PDB entry 9GUS | electron microscopy, 3.50 A resolution | chains A and M of the 24 polymer chains in the assembly

[Chain A]
Molecule: 16S ribosomal RNA
Organism: Escherichia coli K-12
Sequence (1541 nucleotides; row label = number of the first residue in the row):
     1 AAAUUGAAGA GUUUGAUCAU GGCUCAGAUU GAACGCUGGC GGCAGGCCUA ACACAUGCAA
    61 GUCGAACGGU AACAGGAAGA AGCUUGCUUC UUUGCUGACG AGUGGCGGAC GGGUGAGUAA
   121 UGUCUGGGAA ACUGCCUGAU GGAGGGGGAU AACUACUGGA AACGGUAGCU AAUACCGCAU
   181 AACGUCGCAA GACCAAAGAG GGGUACCUUC GGGCCUCUUG CCAUCGGAUG UGCCCAGAUG
   241 GGAUUAGCUA GUAGGUGGGG UAACGGCUCA CCUAGGCGAC GAUCCCUAGC UGGUCUGAGA
   301 GGAUGACCAG CCACACUGGA ACUGAGACAC GGUCCAGACU CCUACGGGAG GCAGCAGUGG
   361 GGAAUAUUGC ACAAUGGGCG CAAGCCUGAU GCAGCCAUGC CGCGUGUAUG AAGAAGGCCU
   421 UCGGGUUGUA AAGUACUUUC AGCGGGGAGG AAGGGAGUAA AGUUAAUACC UUUGCUCAUU
   481 GACGUUACCC GCAGAAGAAG CACCGGCUAA CUCCGUGCCA GCAGCCXCGG UAAUACGGAG
   541 GGUGCAAGCG UUAAUCGGAA UUACUGGGCG UAAAGCGCAC GCAGGCGGUU UGUUAAGUCA
   601 GAUGUGAAAU CCCCGGGCUC AACCUGGGAA CUGCAUCUGA UACUGGCAAG CUUGAGUCUC
   661 GUAGAGGGGG GUAGAAUUCC AGGUGUAGCG GUGAAAUGCG UAGAGAUCUG GAGGAAUACC
   721 GGUGGCGAAG GCGGCCCCCU GGACGAAGAC UGACGCUCAG GUGCGAAAGC GUGGGGAGCA
   781 AACAGGAUUA GAUACCCUGG UAGUCCACGC CGUAAACGAU GUCGACUUGG AGGUUGUGCC
   841 CUUGAGGCGU GGCUUCCGGA GCUAACGCGU UAAGUCGACC GCCUGGGGAG UACGGCCGCA
   901 AGGUUAAAAC UCAAAUGAAU UGACGGGGGC CCGCACAAGC GGUGGAGCAU GUGGUUUAAU
   961 UCGAUGXAAC GCGAAGAACC UUACCUGGUC UUGACAUCCA CGGAAGUUUU CAGAGAUGAG
  1021 AAUGUGCCUU CGGGAACCGU GAGACAGGUG CUGCAUGGCU GUCGUCAGCU CGUGUUGUGA
  1081 AAUGUUGGGU UAAGUCCCGC AACGAGCGCA ACCCUUAUCC UUUGUUGCCA GCGGUCCGGC
  1141 CGGGAACUCA AAGGAGACUG CCAGUGAUAA ACUGGAGGAA GGUGGGGAUG ACGUCAAGUC
  1201 AUCAUGGCCC UUACGACCAG GGCUACACAC GUGCUACAAU GGCGCAUACA AAGAGAAGCG
  1261 ACCUCGCGAG AGCAAGCGGA CCUCAUAAAG UGCGUCGUAG UCCGGAUUGG AGUCUGCAAC
  1321 UCGACUCCAU GAAGUCGGAA UCGCUAGUAA UCGUGGAUCA GAAUGCCACG GUGAAUACGU
  1381 UCCCGGGCCU UGUACACACC GCCCGUXACA CCAUGGGAGU GGGUUGCAAA AGAAGUAGGU
  1441 AGCUUAACCU UCGGGAGGGC GCUUACCACU UUGUGAUUCA UGACUGGGGU GAAGUCGUAA
  1501 CAAGGUAACC GUAGGGGAAC CUGCGGUUGG AUCACCUCCU U
Disordered / not traced: 1492-1493
Modified residues: PSU (pseudouridine-5'-monophosphate) at position 516, G7M (N7-methyl-guanosine-5'-monophosphate) at position 527, 2MG (2N-methylguanosine-5'-monophosphate) at position 966, 5MC (5-methylcytidine-5'-monophosphate) at position 967, 2MG (2N-methylguanosine-5'-monophosphate) at position 1207, 4OC (4n,o2'-methylcytidine-5'-monophosphate) at position 1402, 5MC (5-methylcytidine-5'-monophosphate) at position 1407, UR3 (3-methyluridine-5'-monophoshate) at position 1498, 2MG (2N-methylguanosine-5'-monophosphate) at position 1516, MA6 (6N-dimethyladenosine-5'-monophoshate) at position 1518, MA6 (6N-dimethyladenosine-5'-monophoshate) at position 1519
Bound ions: Mg2+ site 1 near G21 (its only coordinating residue here); Mg2+ site 2: C48, U49, G115; Mg2+ site 3: A59, C386, U387; Mg2+ site 4: U62, G105; Mg2+ site 5 near G100 (its only coordinating residue here); Mg2+ site 6: A109, G331; Mg2+ site 7: A116, G117, G289; Mg2+ site 8: G145, A197; Mg2+ site 9 near A171 (its only coordinating residue here); Mg2+ site 10: A174, C175; Mg2+ site 11: U180, A195; Mg2+ site 12: G299, G558; 59 more Mg2+ sites not listed

[Chain M]
Protein: 30S ribosomal protein S12
Organism: Escherichia coli K-12
UniProt: P0A7S3 (RS12_ECOLI); residues 1-124 here = UniProt positions 1-124
Sequence (124 residues; numbered 1 to 124; the number before each row is that of its first residue):
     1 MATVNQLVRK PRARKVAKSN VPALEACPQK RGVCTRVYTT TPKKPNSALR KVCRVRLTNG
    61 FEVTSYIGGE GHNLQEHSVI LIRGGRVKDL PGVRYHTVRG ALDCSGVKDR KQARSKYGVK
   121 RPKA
Disordered / not traced: 1, 124
Modified residues: Asp89 ((3R)-3-(methylsulfanyl)-L-aspartic acid; D2T)
UniProt features mapped onto this chain:
  - modified residue: Lys108 (N6-acetyllysine)
Bound ions: Mg2+ near Val16 (its only coordinating residue here)

[Interface between chain A and chain M]
Pairs across the interface (104; chain A residue first):
  A33(A) - Pro28(M)  sugar contact
  A33(A) - Gln29(M)  hydrogen bond to the sugar
  C34(A) - Gln29(M)  sugar contact
  C34(A) - Val98(M)  sugar contact
  G35(A) - Gly100(M)  sugar contact
  G35(A) - Arg114(M)  sugar contact
  G35(A) - Ser115(M)  hydrogen bond to the base
  G35(A) - Gly118(M)  sugar contact
  C36(A) - Arg114(M)  hydrogen bond to the sugar
  C36(A) - Ser115(M)  sugar contact
  C36(A) - Val119(M)  sugar contact
  C36(A) - Lys120(M)  salt bridge to the phosphate
  C36(A) - Arg121(M)  phosphate contact
  U37(A) - Lys120(M)  phosphate contact
  U37(A) - Arg121(M)  hydrogen bond to the phosphate
  G362(A) - Lys30(M)  phosphate contact
  G362(A) - Arg31(M)  salt bridge to the phosphate
  G362(A) - Thr58(M)  hydrogen bond to the phosphate
  A363(A) - Cys27(M)  hydrogen bond to the base
  A363(A) - Pro28(M)  base contact
  A363(A) - Gln29(M)  base contact
  A363(A) - Lys30(M)  salt bridge to the phosphate
  A363(A) - Arg31(M)  salt bridge to the phosphate
  A363(A) - Thr58(M)  phosphate contact
  A363(A) - Leu81(M)  sugar contact
  G500(A) - Arg121(M)  salt bridge to the phosphate
  C501(A) - Arg114(M)  salt bridge to the phosphate
  C501(A) - Ser115(M)  phosphate contact
  C501(A) - Arg121(M)  phosphate contact
  A502(A) - Ala113(M)  phosphate contact
  A502(A) - Arg114(M)  hydrogen bond to the phosphate
  A502(A) - Ser115(M)  hydrogen bond to the phosphate
  A502(A) - Lys116(M)  phosphate contact
  C503(A) - Lys116(M)  salt bridge to the phosphate
  C518(A) - Ser47(M)  phosphate contact
  C519(A) - Ser47(M)  phosphate contact
  A520(A) - Ala48(M)  phosphate contact
  A520(A) - Leu49(M)  hydrogen bond to the phosphate
  G521(A) - Asn46(M)  base contact
  G521(A) - Ala48(M)  base contact
  G521(A) - Arg50(M)  hydrogen bond to the base
  G521(A) - Lys51(M)  salt bridge to the phosphate
  G521(A) - Gly69(M)  phosphate contact
  G521(A) - Glu70(M)  phosphate contact
  G521(A) - Gly71(M)  phosphate contact
  C522(A) - Asn46(M)  base contact
  C522(A) - Arg50(M)  base contact
  C522(A) - Tyr66(M)  hydrogen bond to the phosphate
  C522(A) - Gly68(M)  phosphate contact
  C522(A) - Gly69(M)  hydrogen bond to the phosphate
  C522(A) - Asp89(M)  base contact
  C522(A) - Tyr117(M)  phosphate contact
  A523(A) - Val87(M)  hydrogen bond to the base
  A523(A) - Asp89(M)  base contact
  C525(A) - Arg86(M)  salt bridge to the phosphate
  C526(A) - Lys88(M)  salt bridge to the phosphate
  G7M_527(A) - Asn46(M)  base contact
  C528(A) - Asn46(M)  hydrogen bond to the base
  G529(A) - Asn46(M)  base contact
  G529(A) - Ser47(M)  hydrogen bond to the base
  G537(A) - Glu70(M)  sugar contact
  G537(A) - Arg110(M)  salt bridge to the phosphate
  G538(A) - Arg110(M)  salt bridge to the phosphate
  G538(A) - Lys111(M)  hydrogen bond to the phosphate
  G538(A) - Gln112(M)  hydrogen bond to the phosphate
  A539(A) - Lys111(M)  phosphate contact
  A539(A) - Gln112(M)  hydrogen bond to the phosphate
  G550(A) - Lys116(M)  sugar contact
  U551(A) - Arg83(M)  hydrogen bond to the sugar
  U552(A) - Pro28(M)  hydrogen bond to the sugar
  U552(A) - Arg83(M)  sugar contact
  U552(A) - Gly84(M)  hydrogen bond to the sugar
  A553(A) - Val21(M)  phosphate contact
  A553(A) - Leu24(M)  sugar contact
  A553(A) - Ala26(M)  sugar contact
  A553(A) - Cys27(M)  sugar contact
  A553(A) - Pro28(M)  sugar contact
  A554(A) - Ser19(M)  phosphate contact
  U561(A) - Lys15(M)  base contact
  U562(A) - Arg12(M)  base contact
  U562(A) - Ala13(M)  hydrogen bond to the base
  U562(A) - Arg14(M)  salt bridge to the phosphate
  U562(A) - Lys15(M)  base contact
  A563(A) - Arg12(M)  base contact
  C564(A) - Leu7(M)  phosphate contact
  C564(A) - Arg12(M)  salt bridge to the phosphate
  G567(A) - Arg12(M)  hydrogen bond to the base
  G568(A) - Ala2(M)  base contact
  G585(A) - Asn5(M)  hydrogen bond to the sugar
  C879(A) - Asn5(M)  phosphate contact
  C880(A) - Thr3(M)  phosphate contact
  C880(A) - Asn5(M)  hydrogen bond to the phosphate
  C880(A) - Arg9(M)  phosphate contact
  G881(A) - Gln6(M)  hydrogen bond to the phosphate
  G881(A) - Arg9(M)  salt bridge to the phosphate
  C882(A) - Ala2(M)  base contact
  C882(A) - Gln6(M)  base contact
  U884(A) - Arg12(M)  hydrogen bond to the base
  U884(A) - Lys15(M)  hydrogen bond to the sugar
  G885(A) - Lys15(M)  salt bridge to the phosphate
  A909(A) - Lys18(M)  phosphate contact
  C910(A) - Lys18(M)  phosphate contact
  C910(A) - Arg94(M)  salt bridge to the phosphate
  A913(A) - Lys88(M)  salt bridge to the phosphate
Other interface residues (no listed pair), chain A (54 interface residues in all): G22, A32, G361, G524, C536, A759, C883, U911
Other interface residues (no listed pair), chain M (60 interface residues in all): Lys43, Pro45, Gly85, Gly92, Arg99, Asp109

[Overview]
54 residues of chain A face 60 of chain M across their interface, with 28 hydrogen bonds and 18 salt bridges.
Among the polar pairs are G35(A)-Ser115(M), A363(A)-Cys27(M) and G521(A)-Arg50(M). C48(A), U49(A) and G115(A)
coordinate Mg2+ site 2.
Here chain A is 16S ribosomal RNA and chain M is 30S ribosomal protein S12, both from Escherichia coli K-12.
Entry 9GUS (30S mRNA delivery complex TEC resolved (30S only)) was determined by electron microscopy together
with 9GUP, 9GUQ, 9GUR, 9GUT, 9GUU, 9GUV, 9GUW and 9GUX from the same study.
